7F2W - chains A and B; structure by X-ray diffraction, 2.16 A resolution.

== Chain A (and B) ==
Molecule: Uricase
Source organism: Thermobispora bispora (strain ATCC 19993 / DSM 43833 / CBS 139.67 / JCM 10125 / NBRC 14880 / R51)
Notes: EC 1.7.3.3; chain B of this document is another copy of the same molecule, construct and numbering; everything in this record applies to it too
Reference sequence: D6Y599 (D6Y599_THEBD); numbering as in UniProt (aligned over 1-301)
Amino-acid sequence (304 residues; each row starts with the number of its first residue; numbers below 1 keep their minus sign (Gly-2 is residue -2)):
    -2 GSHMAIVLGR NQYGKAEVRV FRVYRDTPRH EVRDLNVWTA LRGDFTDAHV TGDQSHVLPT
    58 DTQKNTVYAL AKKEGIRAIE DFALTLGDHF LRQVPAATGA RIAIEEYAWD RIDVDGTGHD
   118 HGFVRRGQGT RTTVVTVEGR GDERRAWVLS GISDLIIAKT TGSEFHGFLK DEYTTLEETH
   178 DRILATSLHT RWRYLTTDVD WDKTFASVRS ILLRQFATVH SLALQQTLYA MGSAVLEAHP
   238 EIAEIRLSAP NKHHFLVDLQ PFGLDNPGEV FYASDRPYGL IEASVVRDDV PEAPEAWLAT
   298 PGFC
Disordered / not traced: -2 to 1
Construct notes: expression tag (-2 to 0)
Small-molecule neighbours:
  - uric acid (URC), molecule 1: Tyr10, Lys12, Val54, Pro56, Thr57, Asp58
  - uric acid (URC), molecule 2: Phe162, Leu173, Arg179, Ala220, Leu221, Gln222, Asn248, Ile278

== Interface between chain A and chain B ==
Contacting residue pairs (176):
  Ala2(A) with Val283(B); Arg284(B); Asp285(B), hydrogen bond (backbone-backbone); Asp286(B)
  Ile3(A) with Tyr226(B); Leu233(B), hydrophobic; Glu234(B); Val282(B), hydrophobic; Val283(B)
  Val4(A) with Val282(B); Val283(B), hydrogen bond (backbone-backbone); Asp285(B)
  Leu5(A) with Tyr226(B), hydrophobic; Ser281(B)
  Gly6(A) with Ser281(B), hydrogen bond (backbone-backbone)
  Arg7(A) with Ala280(B); Ser281(B), hydrogen bond (backbone-backbone)
  Asn8(A) with Glu279(B)
  Gln9(A) with Ile278(B); Glu279(B), hydrogen bond
  Tyr10(A) with Gln222(B); Leu277(B); Ile278(B), hydrophobic
  Gly11(A) with Gly276(B); Leu277(B), hydrogen bond (backbone-backbone)
  Lys12(A) with His250(B), hydrogen bond; Pro274(B); Tyr275(B); Gly276(B)
  Ala13(A) with Pro274(B); Tyr275(B), hydrogen bond (backbone-backbone); Leu277(B), hydrophobic
  Glu14(A) with Arg273(B), salt bridge; Pro274(B); Tyr275(B), hydrogen bond
  Val15(A) with Pro274(B), hydrophobic
  Arg16(A) with Arg273(B)
  Asn33(A) with Arg273(B)
  Ala45(A) with Gln222(B); Gln223(B)
  His46(A) with Gln222(B); Gln223(B); Tyr226(B); Ala280(B)
  Val47(A) with Tyr226(B)
  Thr48(A) with Leu219(B)
  Gly49(A) with Leu219(B)
  Gln51(A) with Phe162(B); His163(B); Gly164(B); Phe165(B); Leu166(B); Leu219(B); Ala220(B)
  Ser52(A) with Gly164(B), hydrogen bond (backbone-backbone); Leu166(B)
  Val54(A) with Phe165(B); Leu166(B), hydrogen bond (backbone-backbone)
  Leu55(A) with Leu166(B); Asp168(B)
  Pro56(A) with Phe165(B), hydrophobic; Leu166(B); Leu173(B), hydrophobic
  Asp58(A) with Thr172(B); Leu173(B)
  Thr59(A) with Asp168(B); Tyr170(B); Thr171(B), hydrogen bond
  Lys61(A) with Pro274(B)
  Asn62(A) with Tyr170(B), hydrogen bond (side chain-backbone); Thr172(B), hydrogen bond
  Thr63(A) with Tyr170(B)
  Ala66(A) with Tyr170(B), hydrophobic
  Lys70(A) with Tyr170(B)
  His86(A) with Tyr170(B)
  Gln90(A) with Leu166(B); Asp168(B), hydrogen bond; Glu169(B), hydrogen bond
  Phe162(A) with Gln51(B)
  His163(A) with Gln51(B)
  Gly164(A) with Gln51(B); Ser52(B), hydrogen bond (backbone-backbone)
  Phe165(A) with Gln51(B); Val54(B); Pro56(B), hydrophobic
  Leu166(A) with Gln51(B); Ser52(B); Val54(B), hydrogen bond (backbone-backbone); Leu55(B); Pro56(B); Gln90(B)
  Asp168(A) with Leu55(B); Thr59(B); Gln90(B), hydrogen bond
  Glu169(A) with Gln90(B), hydrogen bond
  Tyr170(A) with Thr59(B); Asn62(B), hydrogen bond (backbone-side chain); Thr63(B); Ala66(B), hydrophobic; His86(B)
  Thr171(A) with Leu55(B); Thr59(B), hydrogen bond
  Thr172(A) with Asp58(B); Asn62(B), hydrogen bond
  Leu173(A) with Pro56(B), hydrophobic; Asp58(B)
  His186(A) with Cys301(B), hydrogen bond (side chain-backbone)
  Arg188(A) with Cys301(B), hydrogen bond (side chain-backbone)
  Leu219(A) with Thr48(B); Gly49(B); Gln51(B)
  Ala220(A) with Gln51(B)
  Gln222(A) with Tyr10(B); Ala45(B); His46(B); Val54(B)
  Gln223(A) with Ala45(B); His46(B)
  Tyr226(A) with Ile3(B); Leu5(B); His46(B)
  Ser230(A) with Ile3(B)
  Leu233(A) with Ile3(B), hydrophobic
  Glu234(A) with Ile3(B)
  Arg243(A) with Phe300(B), hydrogen bond (side chain-backbone); Cys301(B)
  Ser245(A) with Cys301(B)
  His250(A) with Lys12(B), hydrogen bond
  Arg273(A) with Glu14(B), salt bridge; Arg16(B); Asn33(B)
  Pro274(A) with Lys12(B); Ala13(B); Glu14(B); Val15(B), hydrophobic; Lys61(B)
  Tyr275(A) with Lys12(B); Ala13(B), hydrogen bond (backbone-backbone); Glu14(B), hydrogen bond
  Gly276(A) with Gly11(B); Lys12(B)
  Leu277(A) with Tyr10(B); Gly11(B), hydrogen bond (backbone-backbone); Ala13(B), hydrophobic
  Ile278(A) with Gln9(B); Tyr10(B), hydrophobic
  Glu279(A) with Asn8(B); Gln9(B), hydrogen bond (backbone-backbone); Phe300(B)
  Ala280(A) with Arg7(B); Asn8(B); His46(B); Phe300(B)
  Ser281(A) with Leu5(B); Gly6(B), hydrogen bond (backbone-backbone); Arg7(B), hydrogen bond (backbone-backbone)
  Val282(A) with Ile3(B), hydrophobic; Val4(B)
  Val283(A) with Ala2(B); Ile3(B); Val4(B), hydrogen bond (backbone-backbone)
  Arg284(A) with Ala2(B)
  Asp285(A) with Ala2(B), hydrogen bond (backbone-backbone); Val4(B)
  Thr297(A) with Cys301(B)
  Pro298(A) with Gly299(B); Cys301(B)
  Gly299(A) with Pro298(B)
  Phe300(A) with Arg243(B), hydrogen bond (backbone-side chain); Glu279(B); Ala280(B)
  Cys301(A) with His186(B), hydrogen bond (backbone-side chain); Arg188(B), hydrogen bond (backbone-side chain); Arg243(B); Thr297(B); Pro298(B)
Also at the interface, not in a pair above, chain A (85 interface residues in all): His53, Thr57, Leu67, Val91, Pro92, Leu244, Asp286, Trp294
Also at the interface, not in a pair above, chain B (85 interface residues in all): Val47, His53, Thr57, Leu67, Lys70, Val91, Pro92, Ser230, Leu244, Ser245, Trp294

== Overview ==
Chain A and chain B each contribute 85 residues to their interface; the contacts include 38 hydrogen bonds and
2 salt bridges. Among the polar pairs are Glu14(A)-Arg273(B), Gln9(A)-Glu279(B) and Lys12(A)-His250(B).
Ligands of chain A: uric acid.
Both chains are Uricase (Thermobispora bispora (strain ATCC 19993 / DSM 43833 / CBS 139.67 / JCM 10125 / NBRC
14880 / R51)). Entry 7F2W (TbUox in complex with uric acid) was determined by X-ray diffraction, deposited
together with 7F2V.
